4QGG - chains A and B; structure by X-ray diffraction, 1.62 A resolution.

[Chain A (and B)]
Protein: Thymidylate kinase
Source organism: Staphylococcus aureus subsp. aureus
Notes: EC 2.7.4.9; fragment: tmk; chain B of this document is another copy of the same molecule, construct and numbering; everything in this record applies to it too
Reference sequence: Q6GJI9 (KTHY_STAAR); numbering as in UniProt (aligned over 1-205)
Chain sequence (205 residues; numbered 1 to 205; the number before each row is that of its first residue):
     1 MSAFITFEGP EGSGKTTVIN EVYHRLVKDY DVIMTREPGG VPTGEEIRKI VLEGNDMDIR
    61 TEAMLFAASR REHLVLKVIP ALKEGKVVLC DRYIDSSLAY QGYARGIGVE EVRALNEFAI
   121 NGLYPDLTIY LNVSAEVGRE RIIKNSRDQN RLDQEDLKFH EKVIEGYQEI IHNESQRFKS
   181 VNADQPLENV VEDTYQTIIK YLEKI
Disordered / not traced: 1, 142-152 (chain B: 1, 144-152)
Small-molecule neighbours: 32C (2-(3-chlorophenoxy)-3-fluoro-4-{(1R)-3-methyl-1-[(3S)-3-(5-methyl-2,4-dioxo-3,4-dihydropyrimidin-1(2H)-yl)piperidin-1-yl]butyl}benzoic acid): Glu-37, Pro-38, Ile-47, Arg-48, Val-51, Leu-52, Glu-62, Leu-65, Phe-66, Ser-69, Arg-70, Arg-92, Tyr-93, Ser-96, Ser-97, Tyr-100, Gln-101

[Interface between chain A and chain B]
Pairs across the interface (39):
  Thr-43(A) with Ile-50(B)
  Glu-46(A) with Ile-50(B)
  Ile-47(A) with Ile-50(B), hydrophobic
  Ile-50(A) with Glu-46(B); Ile-50(B), hydrophobic
  Asp-58(A) with Arg-71(B), salt bridge; Glu-72(B); Val-75(B)
  Arg-60(A) with Arg-71(B); Phe-118(B), hydrogen bond (side chain-backbone); Asn-121(B)
  Thr-61(A) with Arg-71(B); Glu-72(B), hydrogen bond
  Ala-63(A) with Phe-118(B), hydrophobic
  Met-64(A) with Ala-67(B), hydrophobic; Ala-68(B), hydrophobic; Arg-71(B); Phe-118(B), hydrophobic; Ala-119(B), hydrophobic
  Ala-67(A) with Met-64(B), hydrophobic
  Ala-68(A) with Met-64(B)
  Arg-71(A) with Asp-58(B), salt bridge; Arg-60(B); Thr-61(B); Met-64(B)
  Glu-72(A) with Asp-58(B); Thr-61(B), hydrogen bond
  Ile-107(A) with Phe-118(B), hydrophobic
  Glu-111(A) with Phe-118(B)
  Leu-115(A) with Leu-115(B), hydrophobic; Phe-118(B), hydrophobic
  Phe-118(A) with Arg-60(B), hydrogen bond (backbone-side chain); Ala-63(B), hydrophobic; Met-64(B), hydrophobic; Ile-107(B), hydrophobic; Glu-111(B); Leu-115(B), hydrophobic
  Ala-119(A) with Met-64(B), hydrophobic
  Asn-121(A) with Arg-60(B), hydrogen bond
Interface residues without a listed pair, chain A (23 interface residues in all): Met-57, Leu-65, Val-75, Val-112
Interface residues without a listed pair, chain B (24 interface residues in all): Thr-43, Ile-47, Met-57, Leu-65, Val-112, Glu-117

[In short]
23 residues of chain A face 24 of chain B across their interface; the contacts include 5 hydrogen bonds and 2
salt bridges. Polar pairs include Asp-58(A)/Arg-71(B), Arg-60(A)/Phe-118(B) and Thr-61(A)/Glu-72(B). Ligands
of chain A: compound 32C.
Chain A and chain B are both Thymidylate kinase (Staphylococcus aureus subsp. aureus); the structure, TMK in
complex with compound 46,
2-(3-CHLOROPHENOXY)-3-FLUORO-4-{(1R)-3-METHYL-1-[(3S)-3-(5-METHYL-2,4-DIOXO-3,4-DIHYDROPYRIMIDIN-1(2H)-YL)PIPERIDIN-1-YL]BUTYL}BENZOIC
ACID, was determined by X-ray diffraction together with 4QG7, 4QGA, 4QGF and 4QGH from the same study.
